3CHI - chains A and B; structure by X-ray diffraction, 2.10 A resolution.

# Chain A (and B)
Molecule: p-Aminobenzoate N-Oxygenase
Source organism: Streptomyces thioluteus
Notes: chain B of this document is another copy of the same molecule, construct and numbering; everything in this record applies to it too
Reference sequence: Q70KH9 (Q70KH9_9ACTO); residues 1-336 here = UniProt positions 1-336
Chain sequence (336 residues; row label = number of the first residue in the row):
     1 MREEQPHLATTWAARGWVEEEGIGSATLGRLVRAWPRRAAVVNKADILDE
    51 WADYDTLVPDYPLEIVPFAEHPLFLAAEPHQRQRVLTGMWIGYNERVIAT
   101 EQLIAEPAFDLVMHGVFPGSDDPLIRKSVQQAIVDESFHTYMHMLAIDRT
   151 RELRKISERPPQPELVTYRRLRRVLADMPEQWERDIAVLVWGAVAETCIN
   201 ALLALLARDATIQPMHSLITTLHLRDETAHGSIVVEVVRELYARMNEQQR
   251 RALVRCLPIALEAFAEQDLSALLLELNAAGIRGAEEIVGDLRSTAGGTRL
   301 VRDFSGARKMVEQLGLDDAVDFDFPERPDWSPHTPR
Not modelled in the structure: 1-23, 292-298, 332-336
Metal / ion sites: mu-oxo-diiron Fe: Glu-101, Glu-136, His-139, Glu-196, His-223, Glu-227, His-230
Small-molecule neighbours: mu-oxo-diiron (FEO): Glu-101, Glu-136, His-139, Glu-196, His-223, Glu-227, His-230
Curated features (UniProtKB/Swiss-Prot):
  - binding site (4-nitrobenzoate): Tyr-93, Asn-200
  - binding site (Fe cation): Glu-101, Glu-136, His-139, Glu-196, His-223, Glu-227, His-230
  - mutagenesis: Arg-96 (R96A: Loss of activity), Thr-100 (T100A: 3-fold increase in activity; T100L: Retains 14% of activity), Glu-101 (E101A: Loss of activity), Asp-135 (D135A: Loss of activity), Glu-136 (E136A: Loss of activity), His-139 (H139A: Loss of activity), Glu-196 (E196A: Loss of activity), Leu-202 (L202F: 3.5-fold increase in activity), Asp-226 (D226A: Loss of activity), Glu-227 (E227A: Loss of activity), His-230 (H230A: Loss of activity), Phe-264 (F264A: No change in activity), 1 further mutagenesis entry in UniProt

# How chain A and chain B interact
Residue-residue contacts - 44 pairs, chain A then chain B:
  Trp-35(A) / Ala-45(B)
  Trp-35(A) / Phe-138(B)  hydrophobic
  Pro-36(A) / Ala-45(B)
  Pro-36(A) / Asp-46(B)
  Val-41(A) / Val-41(B)  hydrophobic
  Val-41(A) / Val-42(B)
  Val-41(A) / Val-134(B)  hydrophobic
  Val-42(A) / Val-41(B)
  Val-42(A) / Val-42(B)
  Val-42(A) / Ala-45(B)  hydrophobic
  Ala-45(A) / Trp-35(B)
  Ala-45(A) / Pro-36(B)
  Ala-45(A) / Val-42(B)  hydrophobic
  Asp-46(A) / Pro-36(B)
  Leu-48(A) / Val-32(B)  hydrophobic
  Met-113(A) / Met-144(B)  hydrophobic
  Pro-123(A) / Asp-148(B)
  Arg-126(A) / Met-144(B)
  Lys-127(A) / Leu-48(B)
  Lys-127(A) / Met-144(B)
  Lys-127(A) / Leu-145(B)
  Gln-130(A) / Ser-137(B)  hydrogen bond (side chain-backbone)
  Gln-130(A) / Thr-140(B)
  Gln-130(A) / Tyr-141(B)
  Gln-130(A) / Met-144(B)
  Gln-131(A) / Tyr-141(B)  hydrogen bond
  Ile-133(A) / Ser-137(B)
  Val-134(A) / Val-41(B)  hydrophobic
  Val-134(A) / Ser-137(B)
  Val-134(A) / Phe-138(B)
  Ser-137(A) / Gln-130(B)  hydrogen bond (backbone-side chain)
  Ser-137(A) / Ile-133(B)
  Ser-137(A) / Val-134(B)
  Ser-137(A) / Ser-137(B)  hydrogen bond
  Phe-138(A) / Val-134(B)
  Thr-140(A) / Gln-130(B)
  Tyr-141(A) / Gln-130(B)
  Tyr-141(A) / Gln-131(B)  hydrogen bond
  Met-144(A) / Met-113(B)  hydrophobic
  Met-144(A) / Arg-126(B)
  Met-144(A) / Lys-127(B)
  Met-144(A) / Gln-130(B)
  Leu-145(A) / Lys-127(B)
  Asp-148(A) / Pro-123(B)
Also at the interface, not in a pair above, chain A (23 interface residues in all): Val-32

# In short
The chain A/chain B interface involves 23 residues from each chain, with 5 hydrogen bonds. Among the polar
pairs are Gln-130(A)/Ser-137(B), Gln-131(A)/Tyr-141(B) and Ser-137(A)/Ser-137(B). Chain A binds mu-oxo-diiron.
Both chains are p-Aminobenzoate N-Oxygenase (Streptomyces thioluteus). Entry 3CHI (Crystal Structure of
Di-iron AurF (Monoclinic form)) was determined by X-ray diffraction (same publication as 3CHH, 3CHT and 3CHU).
